5S5L - chains B and F of the 6 polymer chains in the assembly; structure by X-ray diffraction, 2.25 A resolution.

Chain B:
Protein: Tubulin beta-2B chain
Organism: Bos taurus
UniProt: Q6B856 (TBB2B_BOVIN); the author numbering skips numbers that UniProt does not, so the offset changes along the chain: 1-42 = UniProt 1-42; 45-360 = UniProt 43-358; 369-455 = UniProt 359-445
Chain sequence (445 residues; numbered 1 to 455; 10 numbers in that range are skipped by the numbering (no residue carries them; nothing is unmodelled there); the number before each row is that of its first residue):
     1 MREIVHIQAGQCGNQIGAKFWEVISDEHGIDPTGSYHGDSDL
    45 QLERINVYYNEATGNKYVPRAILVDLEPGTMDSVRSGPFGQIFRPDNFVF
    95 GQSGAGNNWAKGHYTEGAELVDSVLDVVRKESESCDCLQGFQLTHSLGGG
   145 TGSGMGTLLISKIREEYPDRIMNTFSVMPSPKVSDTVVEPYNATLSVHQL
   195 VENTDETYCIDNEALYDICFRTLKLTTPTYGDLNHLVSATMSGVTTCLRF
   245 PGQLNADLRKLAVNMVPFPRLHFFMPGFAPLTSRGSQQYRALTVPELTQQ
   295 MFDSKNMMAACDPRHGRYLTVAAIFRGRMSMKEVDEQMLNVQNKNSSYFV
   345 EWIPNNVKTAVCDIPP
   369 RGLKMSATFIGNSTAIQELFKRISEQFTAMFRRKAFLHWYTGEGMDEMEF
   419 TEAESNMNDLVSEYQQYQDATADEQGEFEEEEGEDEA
Disordered / not traced: 279-280, 438-455
Metal / ion sites: Mg2+: Gln-11 (together with GDP); Ca2+ near Glu-113 (its only coordinating residue here)
Ligand contacts:
  - GDP (guanosine-5'-diphosphate): Gly-10, Gln-11, Cys-12, Gln-15, Ile-16, Asp-69, Ala-99, Asn-101, Ser-140, Gly-142, Gly-143, Gly-144, Thr-145, Gly-146, Ser-147, Val-171, Pro-173, Val-177, Asp-179, Glu-183, Asn-206, Leu-209, Tyr-224, Leu-227, Asn-228
  - X0M (N-[(3S)-1,2,3,4-tetrahydroquinolin-3-yl]acetamide): Gly-100, Asn-101, Asn-102, Lys-105, Trp-407
UniProt features mapped onto this chain:
  - motif: Met-1 to Ile-4 (MREI motif)
  - binding site (GTP): Gln-11, Glu-71, Ser-140, Gly-144, Thr-145, Gly-146, Asn-206, Asn-228
  - binding site (Mg(2+)): Glu-71
  - modified residue: Ser-40 (Phosphoserine), Thr-57 (Phosphothreonine), Lys-60 (N6-acetyllysine), Ser-174 (Phosphoserine), Thr-287 (Phosphothreonine), Thr-292 (Phosphothreonine), Arg-320 (Omega-N-methylarginine), Glu-448 (5-glutamyl polyglutamate)
  - cross-link (Glycyl lysine isopeptide (Lys-Gly)): Lys-60 (interchain with G-Cter in ubiquitin), Lys-326 (interchain with G-Cter in ubiquitin)

Chain F:
Protein: Tubulin-Tyrosine Ligase
Organism: Gallus gallus
UniProt: E1BQ43 (E1BQ43_CHICK); residue numbers follow UniProt; this construct covers 1-378
Chain sequence (384 residues; row label = number of the first residue in the row):
     1 MYTFVVRDENSSVYAEVSRLLLATGQWKRLRKDNPRFNLMLGERNRLPFG
    51 RLGHEPGLVQLVNYYRGADKLCRKASLVKLIKTSPELSESCTWFPESYVI
   101 YPTNLKTPVAPAQNGIRHLINNTRTDEREVFLAAYNRRREGREGNVWIAK
   151 SSAGAKGEGILISSEASELLDFIDEQGQVHVIQKYLEKPLLLEPGHRKFD
   201 IRSWVLVDHLYNIYLYREGVLRTSSEPYNSANFQDKTCHLTNHCIQKEYS
   251 KNYGRYEEGNEMFFEEFNQYLMDALNTTLENSILLQIKHIIRSCLMCIEP
   301 AISTKHLHYQSFQLFGFDFMVDEELKVWLIEVNGAPACAQKLYAELCQGI
   351 VDVAISSVFPLADTGQKTSQPTSIFIKLHHHHHH
Disordered / not traced: 106-124, 152-158, 363-370, 383-384
Sequence notes: expression tag (379-384)
Metal / ion sites: Mg2+: Glu-331 (together with AMP-PCP)
Ligand contacts: AMP-PCP (ACP; phosphomethylphosphonic acid adenylate ester): Lys-74, Ile-148, Lys-150, Gln-183, Lys-184, Tyr-185, Leu-186, Lys-198, Asp-200, Arg-202, Arg-222, His-239, Leu-240, Thr-241, Asn-242, Asp-318, Met-320, Ile-330, Glu-331, Asn-333

Chain B / chain F interface:
Residue-residue contacts (11):
  Arg-311(B) / Arg-31(F)
  Leu-333(B) / Pro-56(F)
  Leu-333(B) / Gly-57(F)
  Gln-336(B) / Arg-36(F)  hydrogen bond
  Asn-337(B) / Thr-3(F)
  Asn-337(B) / Arg-36(F)  hydrogen bond
  Asn-337(B) / Leu-58(F)
  Lys-338(B) / Met-1(F)
  Ser-340(B) / Leu-30(F)
  Ser-340(B) / Asn-34(F)  hydrogen bond
  Glu-345(B) / Arg-31(F)  salt bridge
Also at the interface, not in a pair above, chain B (9 interface residues in all): Ser-341, Asn-349
Also at the interface, not in a pair above, chain F (10 interface residues in all): Glu-55

Overview:
Chain B and chain F form an interface of 9 and 10 residues respectively; the contacts include 3 hydrogen bonds
and 1 salt bridge. Polar contacts include Glu-345(B)/Arg-31(F), Gln-336(B)/Arg-36(F) and Asn-337(B)/Arg-36(F).
Ligands of chain B: GDP and compound X0M. Ligands of chain F: AMP-PCP.
Here chain B is Tubulin beta-2B chain (Bos taurus) and chain F is Tubulin-Tyrosine Ligase (Gallus gallus).
Entry 5S5L (Tubulin-Z1492796719-complex) was determined by X-ray diffraction together with 5S4L, 5S4M, 5S4N,
5S4O, 5S4P, 5S4Q and 52 further entries from the same study.
